Entry 6WDO (electron microscopy, 3.60 A resolution); this record covers chains K and O of the 20 polymer chains in the assembly.

# Chain K
Name: Calcium uniporter protein, mitochondrial
Organism: Homo sapiens
UniProtKB: Q8NE86 (MCU_HUMAN); residues 74-341 here = UniProt positions 74-341
Sequence (268 residues; numbered 74 to 341; the number before each row is that of its first residue):
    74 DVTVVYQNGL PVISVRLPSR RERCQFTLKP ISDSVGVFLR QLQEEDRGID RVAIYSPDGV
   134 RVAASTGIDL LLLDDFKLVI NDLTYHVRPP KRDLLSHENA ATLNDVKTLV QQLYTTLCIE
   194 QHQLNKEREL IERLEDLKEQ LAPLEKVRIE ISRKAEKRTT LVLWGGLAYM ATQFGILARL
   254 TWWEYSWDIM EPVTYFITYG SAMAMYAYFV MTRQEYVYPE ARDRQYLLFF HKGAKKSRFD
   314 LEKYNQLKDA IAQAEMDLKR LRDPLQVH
Ion coordination: Ca2+: Glu264 (shared with 1 residue of chain I; 1 residue of chain M; Glu264(O) of chain O)
Curated features (UniProtKB/Swiss-Prot):
  - region: Thr285 to Val290 (Juxtamembrane helix)
  - motif: Trp260 to Tyr268 (Selectivity filter)
  - binding site (Ca(2+)): Glu264
  - modified residue: Ser92 (Phosphoserine), Cys97 (S-glutathionyl cysteine), Lys332 (N6-acetyllysine)
  - mutagenesis: Ser92 (S92A: Decreased MCU current; when associated with A-57; S92A: Impairs calcium uptake, but has no effect on oligomerization and interaction with MICU1 and MICU2), Cys97 (C97A: Abolished glutathionylation in response to reactive oxygen species), Asp123 (D123R: No effect on calcium uptake in presence of high concentrations of calcium. Abolished dimerization of MCU), Lys180 (K180A: No effect on calcium uptake, oligomerization and interaction with MICU1 and MICU2), Cys191 (C191A: Does not affect glutathionylation in response to reactive oxygen species), Leu240 (L240W: Abolished calcium uptake), Ala241 (A241W: Abolished interaction with EMRE/SMDT1 and calcium uptake), Gly248 (G248W: Abolished calcium uptake), Glu257 (E257A: According to a report, inhibits calcium uptake. According to a subsequent report, does not affect greatly calcium uptake; E257S: Does not affect greatly calcium uptake), Ser259 (S259A: Does not inhibit calcium uptake. Strongly reduced sensitivity to ruthenium red inhibition; S259R: Prevents entrance of calcium into the pore), Trp260 (W260A/F/Y: Abolished mitochondrial calcium uptake), Asp261 to Glu264 (Dominant negative (DN) mutant; inhibits calcium uptake. Inhibits calcium channel activity ...), 14 further mutagenesis entries in UniProt
From the paper describing this entry:
  - mutagenesis - D123R: decreased localization

# Chain O
Name: Calcium uniporter protein, mitochondrial
Organism: Homo sapiens
UniProtKB: Q8NE86 (MCU_HUMAN), isoform Q8NE86-3; residues 74-346 here correspond to UniProt positions 25-297 (UniProt number = residue number - 49)
Sequence (273 residues; each row starts with the number of its first residue):
    74 DVTVVYQNGL PVISVRLPSR RERCQFTLKP ISDSVGVFLR QLQEEDRGID RVAIYSPDGV
   134 RVAASTGIDL LLLDDFKLVI NDLTYHVRPP KRDLLSHENA ATLNDVKTLV QQLYTTLCIE
   194 QHQLNKEREL IERLEDLKEQ LAPLEKVRIE ISRKAEKRTT LVLWGGLAYM ATQFGILARL
   254 TWWEYSWDIM EPVTYFITYG SAMAMYAYFV MTRQEYVYPE ARDRQYLLFF HKGAKKSRFD
   314 LEKYNQLKDA IAQAEMDLKR LRDPLQVHLP LRQ
Unresolved in the structure: 74, 165-171, 337-346
Ion coordination: Ca2+: Glu264 (shared with 1 residue of chain I; Glu264(K) of chain K; 1 residue of chain M)

# How chain K and chain O interact
Contacting residue pairs (51; chain K residue first):
  Lys180(K) with Leu190(O)
  Val183(K) with Leu186(O), hydrophobic
  Leu186(K) with Val183(O), hydrophobic
  Tyr187(K) with Tyr187(O), hydrophobic
  Leu190(K) with Lys180(O)
  Ile192(K) with Val183(O), hydrophobic; Gln184(O)
  His195(K) with Asn177(O)
  Gln196(K) with Gln184(O), hydrogen bond
  Glu229(K) with Arg286(O), salt bridge
  Thr233(K) with Arg286(O)
  Leu236(K) with Tyr279(O), hydrogen bond (backbone-side chain); Phe282(O), hydrophobic
  Trp237(K) with Val283(O), hydrophobic
  Leu240(K) with Met276(O), hydrophobic; Tyr279(O), hydrophobic
  Met243(K) with Tyr272(O); Ala275(O); Met276(O)
  Gln246(K) with Tyr272(O), hydrogen bond
  Phe247(K) with Phe269(O), hydrophobic; Tyr272(O), hydrophobic
  Leu250(K) with Phe269(O)
  Ala251(K) with Phe269(O), hydrophobic
  Thr254(K) with Pro265(O)
  Trp255(K) with Pro265(O); Val266(O), hydrophobic
  Trp260(K) with Asp261(O); Glu264(O), hydrogen bond; Pro265(O)
  Glu264(K) with Glu264(O)
  Thr267(K) with Tyr268(O), hydrogen bond (backbone-side chain)
  Thr271(K) with Tyr268(O), hydrogen bond
  Tyr291(K) with Tyr279(O), hydrophobic; Phe282(O); Glu288(O)
  Pro292(K) with Phe282(O); Glu288(O)
  Arg295(K) with Phe282(O); Arg286(O), hydrogen bond (side chain-backbone)
  Asp336(K) with Arg333(O), salt bridge
  Pro337(K) with His195(O); Lys199(O)
  Leu338(K) with His195(O), hydrogen bond (backbone-side chain); Gln196(O); Lys199(O); Asp330(O); Arg333(O); Leu334(O), hydrophobic
  Val340(K) with Thr188(O); His195(O)
Other interface residues (no listed pair), chain K (35 interface residues in all): Gln184, Cys191, Gly239, Ala244
Other interface residues (no listed pair), chain O (31 interface residues in all): Thr181, Ile192, Ala280

# Summary
Chain K and chain O form an interface of 35 and 31 residues respectively; the contacts include 8 hydrogen
bonds and 2 salt bridges. Polar contacts include Glu229(K)-Arg286(O), Asp336(K)-Arg333(O) and
Gln196(K)-Gln184(O). Glu264(K) and Glu264(O) coordinate Ca2+. From UniProt: Ca2+-binding residue Glu264(K) and
25 mutagenesis sites on chain K. From the paper: D123R of chain K reduces localization.
Chain K is Calcium uniporter protein, mitochondrial and chain O is Calcium uniporter protein, mitochondrial,
both from Homo sapiens; the structure, Cryo-EM structure of mitochondrial calcium uniporter holocomplex in
high Ca2+, was determined by electron microscopy (same publication as 6WDN).
